7ZB5 - chains D and E of the 8 polymer chains in the assembly; structure by electron microscopy, 2.80 A resolution.

[Chain D]
Protein: Putative tata-box binding protein
Organism: Chaetomium thermophilum
UniProt: G0SAL6 (G0SAL6_CHATD); numbering as in UniProt (aligned over 1-255)
Chain sequence (276 residues; row label = number of the first residue in the row; numbers below 1 keep their minus sign (Met-20 is residue -20)):
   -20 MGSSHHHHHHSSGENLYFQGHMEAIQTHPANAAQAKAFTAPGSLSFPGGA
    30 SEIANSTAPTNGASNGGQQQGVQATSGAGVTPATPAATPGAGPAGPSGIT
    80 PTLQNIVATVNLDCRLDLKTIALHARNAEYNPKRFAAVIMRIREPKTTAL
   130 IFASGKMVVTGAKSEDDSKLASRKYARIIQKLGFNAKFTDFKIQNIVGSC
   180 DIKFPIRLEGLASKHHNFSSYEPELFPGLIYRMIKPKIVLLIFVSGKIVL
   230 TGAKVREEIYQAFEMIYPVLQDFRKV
Unresolved in the structure: -20 to 75, 254-255
Construct notes: initiating methionine (-20); expression tag (-19 to 0)

[Chain E]
Protein: Helicase-like protein
Organism: Chaetomium thermophilum
Notes: engineered mutation(s): Mot1 1-1836
UniProt: G0S6C0 (G0S6C0_CHATD); numbering as in UniProt (aligned over 1-1837)
Chain sequence (1847 residues; row label = number of the first residue in the row):
     1 MATRLDRLVTILETGSTRLIRDTAVNQLADWQKQHPEELFNLLSRVVPYL
    51 RHKDWETRTTAAKAIGKIIENAPLYDPNAGQDEAAPEPTNGSFEVKKEEE
   101 KDVLEQDNFFRLESLDVATIVKYGRPLLRGGPVDYNLAALDPQKRLAHLK
   151 KTLNGRLGLLGRVFEDEEMPVEQIASPITPNDAAGANGVGRQDGASNDNQ
   201 SQAIDESKMSARQLNVLKRKRKREAQKAAQGKSGFGDLSLRRSTTAGSDA
   251 FGEDTPMPDADSKKNKLAEYFSLDRPENTEEDTKIVSEFKGPVLPIKSEI
   301 EADDSLEGAEWPFERLCEFLKVDLFDPQWETRHGAAMGLREVIRVHGAGA
   351 GRRRGKTRKENNDLNRQWLDDLAYRLLCVLMLDKFTDYSSDTSVAPIRET
   401 VGQTLGAVLRHISVESVHAIYRLLYCMVTQEDLPSEQNMWAVCHGGMVGL
   451 RYVVAVRKDLLLQDGDMIDGVVRCVMQGLGDIDDDVRSVSAATLIPMAKE
   501 FVMMRRSALDSLINIVWESLSNLGDDLSASTGKIMDLLATLCSFPEVLEA
   551 MKVSASQDEERSFTLLVPRLYPFLRHTITSVRLAVLKALMTFANLGGETS
   601 QGWLNGRILRLIFQNIIVERDQDTLNMSLELWTTLVRRLAARDPAILADE
   651 FEAHAEPMMQLALHPIGVPRHPIPMNPALFQKPSGGTYSLPGASQTNSRR
   701 SSPPEGERATKRRRKSTKAEDVAPSTHTHDVDGHMIQGEVDLVGVDVLIR
   751 SRISAAKAMGLIMSFIPTPRLASYDTAVLQALSSPYASTQLAAAMVIDEY
   801 AKNCSTPEVASRFIEPLQKIIDLERPSHYRDLVTYVQRVRSASQQLINLF
   851 RDHGKVSQGKLPTLAVVVQGEPEAGPGAFSIANAEKVVNEDFERLKRLMA
   901 PGQRLIALPQLNEAREQTVEVIEEAKAAKEARDARIKAAAACALVAMKVL
   951 PKKPSPLIKAIMDSIKTEENQELQSRSAATIARLVQLFTESGRRGPAEKV
  1001 VANLVKFSCVEVAETPEFPIHAHKTNVILSMQKEEDRVDHPDAVKYAREA
  1051 KAARITRRGAKEALEILSKNFGAELLERVPTLRTFMEEPLVRAFSGDLPP
  1101 EARDPENAFGQEIVDAMSVIRTMTPTLHPALHPFVMQQVPLVIKALRSDL
  1151 SVFRYMAAKCMATICSVITVDGMTALVEKVLPSINNPLDLSFRQGAIEVI
  1201 YHLIAVMGDAILPYVIFLIVPVLGRMSDSDNQIRLIATTSFATLVKLVPL
  1251 EAGIPDPPGLSEELLKGRDRERTFIAQLLDPKKIEPFKIPVAIKAELRSY
  1301 QQEGVNWLAFLNKYHLHGILCDDMGLGKTLQTICIVASDHHQRAEEFART
  1351 GAPEVRKLPSLIICPPTLSGHWQQEIKTYAPFLTVTAYVGSPAERRAMKD
  1401 SLDKTDIVITSYDVCRNDIDVIEKYNWNYCVLDEGHLIKNPKAKITLAVK
  1451 RLTSNHRLILTGTPIQNNVLELWSLFDFLMPGFLGAEKVFLDRFAKPIAN
  1501 SRYSKASSKEQEAGALAIEALHKQVLPFLLRRLKEEVLNDLPPKILQNYY
  1551 CDLSDLQRKLFEDFTKREGKKITETAGRDDKEAKQHIFQALQYMRKLCNS
  1601 PALVMKPGHKAYEDTQKYLAKHGTTLEDPIHAPKLGALRDLLVDCGIGVE
  1651 GQESSDPLYTPIKPHRALIFCQMKEMLDMVQNTVLKQMLPSVSYLRLDGS
  1701 VEANKRQDIVNKFNSDPSYDVLLLTTSVGGLGLNLTGADTVIFVEHDWNP
  1751 QKDLQAMDRAHRIGQKKVVNVYRIITRGTLEEKILSLQRFKIDVASTVVN
  1801 QQNAGLATMDTDQILDLFNLGESGPSLITDNKESIEAAAWSHPQFEK
Unresolved in the structure: 1, 80-123, 130-309, 429-445, 689-730, 1033-1045, 1568-1584, 1600-1633, 1649-1663, 1684-1690, 1818-1847
Construct notes: conflict Ala1837 (Gly in G0S6C0); expression tag (1838-1847)

[Chain D / chain E interface]
Residue-residue contacts (47; chain D residue first):
  Gly77(D) with Arg838(E)
  Thr79(D) with Pro669(E); Arg670(E); Asp741(E)
  Pro80(D) with Asp741(E)
  Ala101(D) with Arg129(E), hydrogen bond (backbone-side chain)
  Leu102(D) with Leu128(E), hydrophobic; Arg129(E), hydrogen bond (backbone-backbone); Phe385(E)
  His103(D) with Leu128(E); Lys384(E); Phe385(E); Thr386(E), hydrogen bond (backbone-backbone)
  Ala104(D) with Arg129(E), hydrogen bond (backbone-side chain); Thr386(E)
  Arg105(D) with Arg129(E); Trp329(E); Phe385(E); Thr386(E), hydrogen bond (backbone-backbone); Asp387(E), salt bridge
  Asn106(D) with Tyr388(E); Ser389(E)
  Ala107(D) with Arg129(E), hydrogen bond (backbone-side chain)
  Ile121(D) with Tyr388(E); Ser389(E)
  Arg122(D) with Ser389(E), hydrogen bond (backbone-backbone)
  Asp145(D) with His734(E), salt bridge
  Leu149(D) with Leu527(E), hydrophobic; Thr577(E)
  Arg152(D) with Asp526(E), salt bridge; Leu527(E)
  Lys153(D) with Asp391(E), salt bridge; Leu527(E)
  Arg156(D) with Asp484(E), salt bridge; Asp525(E), salt bridge; Leu527(E); Ser528(E), hydrogen bond
  Ile157(D) with Tyr388(E), hydrophobic
  Lys160(D) with Tyr388(E); Asp484(E), salt bridge; Asp485(E)
  Arg235(D) with Leu742(E)
  Glu236(D) with Arg670(E), salt bridge
  Tyr239(D) with Arg670(E); Asp741(E), hydrogen bond
  Glu243(D) with Arg670(E), salt bridge
  Gln250(D) with Gln917(E)
Also at the interface, not in a pair above, chain D (28 interface residues in all): Ser76, Arg120, Leu161, Asp251
Also at the interface, not in a pair above, chain E (28 interface residues in all): Trp55, Ser390, Ile578, Arg620

[Overview]
Chain D and chain E each contribute 28 residues to their interface; the contacts include 9 hydrogen bonds and
9 salt bridges. Polar pairs include Arg105(D)-Asp387(E), Asp145(D)-His734(E) and Arg152(D)-Asp526(E).
Chain D is Putative tata-box binding protein and chain E is Helicase-like protein, both from Chaetomium
thermophilum; the structure, Mot1(1-1836):TBP:DNA - post-hydrolysis complex dimer, was determined by electron
microscopy together with 7ZKE, 7Z7N and 7Z8S from the same study.
